Entry 5ZR1 (electron microscopy, 3.00 A resolution); this record covers chains C and E of the 8 polymer chains in the assembly.

Chain C:
Protein: Origin recognition complex subunit 3
Source organism: Saccharomyces cerevisiae (strain ATCC 204508 / S288c)
UniProtKB: P54790 (ORC3_YEAST); residues 1-616 here = UniProt positions 1-616
Chain sequence (616 residues; row label = number of the first residue in the row):
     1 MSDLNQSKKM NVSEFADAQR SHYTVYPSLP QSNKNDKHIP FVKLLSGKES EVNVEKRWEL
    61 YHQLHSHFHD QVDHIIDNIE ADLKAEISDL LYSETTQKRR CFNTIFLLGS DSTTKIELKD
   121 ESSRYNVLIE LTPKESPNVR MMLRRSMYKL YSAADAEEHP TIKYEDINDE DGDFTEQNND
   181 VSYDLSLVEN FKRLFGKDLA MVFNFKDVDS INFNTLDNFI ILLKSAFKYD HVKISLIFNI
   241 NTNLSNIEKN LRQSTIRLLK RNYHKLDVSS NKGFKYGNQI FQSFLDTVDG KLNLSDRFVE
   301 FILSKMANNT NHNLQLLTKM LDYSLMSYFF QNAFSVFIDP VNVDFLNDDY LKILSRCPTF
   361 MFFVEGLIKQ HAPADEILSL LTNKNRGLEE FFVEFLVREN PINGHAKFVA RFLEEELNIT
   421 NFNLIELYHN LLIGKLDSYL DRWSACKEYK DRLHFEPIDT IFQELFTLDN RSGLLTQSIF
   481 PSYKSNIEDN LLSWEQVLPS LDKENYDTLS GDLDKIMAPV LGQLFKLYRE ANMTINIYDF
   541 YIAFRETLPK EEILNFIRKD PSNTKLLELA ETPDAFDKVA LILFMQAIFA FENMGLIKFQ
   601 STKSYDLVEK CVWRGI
Disordered / not traced: 1-14, 160-178
Swiss-Prot annotation at these positions:
  - modified residue: Ser-2 (N-acetylserine)

Chain E:
Protein: Origin recognition complex subunit 5
Source organism: Saccharomyces cerevisiae (strain ATCC 204508 / S288c)
UniProtKB: P50874 (ORC5_YEAST); residues 1-479 here = UniProt positions 1-479
Chain sequence (479 residues; numbered 1 to 479; the number before each row is that of its first residue):
     1 MNVTTPEVAF REYQTNCLAS YISADPDITP SNLILQGYSG TGKTYTLKKY FNANPNLHAV
    61 WLEPVELVSW KPLLQAIART VQYKLKTLYP NIPTTDYDPL QVEEPFLLVK TLHNIFVQYE
   121 SLQEKTCLFL ILDGFDSLQD LDAALFNKYI KLNELLPKDS KINIKFIYTM LETSFLQRYS
   181 THCIPTVMFP RYNVDEVSTI LVMSRCGELM EDSCLRKRII EEQITDCTDD QFQNVAANFI
   241 HLIVQAFHSY TGNDIFALND LIDFKWPKYV SRITKENIFE PLALYKSAIK LFLSTDDNLS
   301 ENGQGESAIT TNRDDLENSQ TYDLSIISKY LLIASYICSY LEPRYDASIF SRKTRIIQGR
   361 AAYGRRKKKE VNPRYLQPSL FAIERLLAIF QAIFPIQGKA ESGSLSALRE ESLMKANIEV
   421 FQNLSELHTL KLIATTMNKN IDYLSPKVRW KVNVPWEIIK EISESVHFNI SDYFSDIHE
Disordered / not traced: 300-318
Swiss-Prot annotation at these positions:
  - binding site (ATP): Gly-37 to Thr-44
Small-molecule neighbours: ATP-gamma-S (AGS; phosphothiophosphoric acid-adenylate ester): Val-8, Ala-9, Phe-10, Arg-11, Tyr-38, Ser-39, Gly-40, Thr-41, Gly-42, Lys-43, Thr-44, Tyr-45, Leu-171, Tyr-192, Ile-200, Met-203, Ile-255, Phe-256
From the paper describing this entry:
  - binding site for 72bp-oring DNA, ACS305, T-rich: Gln-358 to Lys-367
  - contacts within the chain: Arg-360/Tyr-363
  - binding site for ATP-gamma-S: Lys-151

Interface between chain C and chain E:
Contacting residue pairs (79; chain C residue first):
  Lys-98(C) with Asp-263(E), salt bridge
  Phe-106(C) with Leu-299(E), hydrophobic
  Arg-140(C) with Val-68(E); Ser-69(E)
  Leu-143(C) with Glu-66(E); Val-68(E), hydrophobic
  Asp-180(C) with Leu-100(E)
  Val-181(C) with Leu-100(E)
  Ser-182(C) with Gln-75(E), hydrogen bond; Leu-100(E)
  Asp-184(C) with Leu-67(E); Pro-72(E)
  Leu-185(C) with Glu-66(E), hydrogen bond (backbone-backbone)
  Ser-186(C) with Arg-79(E)
  Arg-193(C) with Tyr-83(E)
  Asp-209(C) with Lys-431(E)
  Ser-210(C) with Thr-429(E), hydrogen bond (side chain-backbone)
  Leu-222(C) with Val-68(E), hydrophobic; Gln-139(E)
  Ser-225(C) with Val-65(E); Glu-66(E)
  Lys-228(C) with Glu-63(E), salt bridge
  Tyr-229(C) with Glu-66(E), hydrogen bond
  Thr-242(C) with Tyr-322(E); Leu-430(E)
  Asn-243(C) with Thr-321(E); Tyr-322(E)
  Leu-244(C) with Leu-299(E)
  Asn-246(C) with Tyr-322(E), hydrogen bond; Leu-432(E)
  Glu-248(C) with Asn-298(E); Leu-299(E)
  Gln-253(C) with Tyr-250(E); Asp-297(E)
  Ile-256(C) with Asp-297(E); Leu-299(E), hydrophobic
  Arg-257(C) with Tyr-250(E); Ala-257(E); Asp-260(E), salt bridge; Phe-264(E); Asp-297(E), salt bridge
  Leu-259(C) with Leu-299(E)
  Lys-260(C) with Phe-264(E); Asp-296(E), hydrogen bond (side chain-backbone); Asp-297(E), salt bridge; Asn-298(E); Leu-299(E)
  Arg-261(C) with Asp-260(E), salt bridge
  Tyr-263(C) with Leu-299(E)
  Lys-305(C) with Asn-417(E); Glu-419(E), salt bridge
  Ala-307(C) with Ser-325(E), hydrogen bond (backbone-side chain)
  Asn-308(C) with Ser-325(E), hydrogen bond (backbone-side chain); Ile-326(E); Ile-327(E); Glu-419(E), hydrogen bond; Asn-423(E), hydrogen bond (backbone-side chain)
  Thr-310(C) with Asp-323(E), hydrogen bond (side chain-backbone); Leu-324(E); Ser-325(E)
  Asn-311(C) with Glu-426(E)
  Ile-479(C) with Ile-418(E)
  Phe-480(C) with Ile-418(E), hydrophobic; Glu-419(E)
  Pro-481(C) with Asn-417(E); Ile-418(E), hydrogen bond (backbone-backbone)
  Ser-482(C) with Asn-417(E)
  Lys-484(C) with Phe-421(E)
  Ser-485(C) with Lys-415(E)
  Lys-598(C) with Pro-446(E)
  Cys-611(C) with Glu-384(E)
  Trp-613(C) with Glu-384(E)
  Gly-615(C) with Gln-391(E); Lys-415(E)
  Ile-616(C) with Glu-384(E); Leu-387(E); Gln-391(E); Lys-415(E); Ala-416(E), hydrogen bond (backbone-backbone)
Other interface residues (no listed pair), chain C (50 interface residues in all): Asn-241, Ser-245, Asn-309, Tyr-483, Val-612
Other interface residues (no listed pair), chain E (48 interface residues in all): Ala-388, Met-414, Gln-422, Ile-458

Summary:
50 residues of chain C face 48 of chain E across their interface, with 13 hydrogen bonds and 7 salt bridges.
Polar contacts include Lys-98(C)/Asp-263(E), Lys-228(C)/Glu-63(E) and Arg-257(C)/Asp-260(E). Ligands of chain
E: ATP-gamma-S. The paper reports a binding site for 72bp-oring DNA, ACS305, T-rich at Gln-358(E); a binding
site for ATP-gamma-S at Lys-151(E).
Chain C is Origin recognition complex subunit 3 and chain E is Origin recognition complex subunit 5, both from
Saccharomyces cerevisiae (strain ATCC 204508 / S288c); the structure, Saccharomyces Cerevisiae Origin
Recognition Complex Bound to a 72-bp Origin DNA containing ACS and B1 element, was determined by electron
microscopy.
